5LHM - chain A; structure by X-ray diffraction, 1.31 A resolution.

Chain A:
Protein: Putative O-methyltransferase
From: Myxococcus xanthus
Reference sequence: Q50859 (Q50859_MYXXA); residues 1-220 here = UniProt positions 1-220
Sequence (233 residues; each row starts with the number of its first residue):
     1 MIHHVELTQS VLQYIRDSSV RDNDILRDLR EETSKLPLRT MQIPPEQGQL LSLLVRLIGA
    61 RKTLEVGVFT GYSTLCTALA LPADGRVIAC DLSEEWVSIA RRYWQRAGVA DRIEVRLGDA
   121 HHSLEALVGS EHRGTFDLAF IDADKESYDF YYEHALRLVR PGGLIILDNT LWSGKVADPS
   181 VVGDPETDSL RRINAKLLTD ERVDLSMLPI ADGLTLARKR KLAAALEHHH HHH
Not modelled in the structure: 1-6, 38-40, 223-233
Sequence notes: engineered mutation T77 (Ala in Q50859); expression tag (221-233)
Ion coordination: Mg2+ site 1: Q47, D168, A211, G213; Mg2+ site 2 near E65 (its only coordinating residue here)

Summary:
Q47, D168, A211 and G213 coordinate Mg2+ site 1.
Chain A is Putative O-methyltransferase (Myxococcus xanthus); the structure, Crystal Structure of SafC from
Myxococcus xanthus apo-Form, was determined by X-ray diffraction.
